PDB entry 3QRF | X-ray diffraction, 2.80 A resolution | chains N and C of the 5 polymer chains in the assembly

== Chain N ==
Protein: Nuclear factor of activated T-cells, cytoplasmic 2
From: Homo sapiens
Notes: fragment: human NFAT1 DNA Binding Domain
UniProtKB: Q13469 (NFAC2_HUMAN); numbering as in UniProt (aligned over 396-678)
Amino-acid sequence (286 residues; each row starts with the number of its first residue):
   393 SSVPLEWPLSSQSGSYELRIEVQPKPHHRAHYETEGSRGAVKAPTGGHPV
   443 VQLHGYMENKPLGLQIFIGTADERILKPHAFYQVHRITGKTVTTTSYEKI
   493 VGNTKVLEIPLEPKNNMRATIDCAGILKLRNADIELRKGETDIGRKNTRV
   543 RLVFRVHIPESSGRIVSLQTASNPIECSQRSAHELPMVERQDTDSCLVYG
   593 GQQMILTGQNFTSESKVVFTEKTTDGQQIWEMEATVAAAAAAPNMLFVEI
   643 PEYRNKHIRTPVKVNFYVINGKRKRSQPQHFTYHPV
Construct notes: expression tag (393-395); conflict Ala629 (Asp in Q13469), Ala630 (Lys in Q13469), Ala631 (Asp in Q13469), Ala632 (Lys in Q13469), Ala633 (Ser in Q13469), Ala634 (Gln in Q13469)
UniProt features mapped onto this chain:
  - DNA-binding region: Arg421 to Gly428
  - motif: Lys664 to Lys666 (Nuclear localization signal)

== Chain C ==
Molecule: human hARRE2 DNA (Plus Strand)
Notes: fragment: human IL-2 promoter ARRE2 site (plus strand)
Sequence (21 nucleotides; each row starts with the number of its first residue):
  4001 TTAGGAAAATTTGTTTCATAG

== How chain N and chain C interact ==
Contacting residue pairs (15):
  Arg421(N) - DG4004(C)  base contact
  Arg421(N) - DG4005(C)  hydrogen bond to the base
  Arg421(N) - DA4006(C)  base contact
  Gly428(N) - DT4002(C)  base contact
  Ser429(N) - DT4002(C)  hydrogen bond to the phosphate
  Arg430(N) - DA4003(C)  base contact
  Arg430(N) - DG4004(C)  hydrogen bond to the base
  Arg430(N) - DG4005(C)  hydrogen bond to the base
  Gly431(N) - DT4002(C)  sugar contact
  Gly431(N) - DA4003(C)  phosphate contact
  Lys434(N) - DA4003(C)  salt bridge to the phosphate
  Arg537(N) - DT4011(C)  phosphate contact
  Arg537(N) - DT4012(C)  phosphate contact
  Gln571(N) - DG4005(C)  base contact
  Gln571(N) - DA4006(C)  hydrogen bond to the base
Other interface residues (no listed pair), chain N (10 interface residues in all): Ala432, Ile479

== Summary ==
The interface between chain N and chain C involves 10 residues on one side and 7 on the other, with 5 hydrogen
bonds and 1 salt bridge. Polar pairs include Arg421(N)-DG4005(C), Arg430(N)-DG4004(C) and Arg430(N)-DG4005(C).
Curated annotation (UniProt) lists a DNA-binding region on chain N.
Here chain N is Nuclear factor of activated T-cells, cytoplasmic 2 (Homo sapiens) and chain C is human hARRE2
DNA (Plus Strand). Entry 3QRF (Structure of a domain-swapped FOXP3 dimer) was determined by X-ray diffraction.
